1MD9 - chain A; structure by X-ray diffraction, 2.80 A resolution.

== Chain A ==
Molecule: 2,3-dihydroxybenzoate-AMP ligase
Source organism: Bacillus subtilis
Notes: EC 6.3.2.-
UniProt: P40871 (DHBE_BACSU); residue numbers follow UniProt; this construct covers 1-539
Amino-acid sequence (539 residues; row label = number of the first residue in the row):
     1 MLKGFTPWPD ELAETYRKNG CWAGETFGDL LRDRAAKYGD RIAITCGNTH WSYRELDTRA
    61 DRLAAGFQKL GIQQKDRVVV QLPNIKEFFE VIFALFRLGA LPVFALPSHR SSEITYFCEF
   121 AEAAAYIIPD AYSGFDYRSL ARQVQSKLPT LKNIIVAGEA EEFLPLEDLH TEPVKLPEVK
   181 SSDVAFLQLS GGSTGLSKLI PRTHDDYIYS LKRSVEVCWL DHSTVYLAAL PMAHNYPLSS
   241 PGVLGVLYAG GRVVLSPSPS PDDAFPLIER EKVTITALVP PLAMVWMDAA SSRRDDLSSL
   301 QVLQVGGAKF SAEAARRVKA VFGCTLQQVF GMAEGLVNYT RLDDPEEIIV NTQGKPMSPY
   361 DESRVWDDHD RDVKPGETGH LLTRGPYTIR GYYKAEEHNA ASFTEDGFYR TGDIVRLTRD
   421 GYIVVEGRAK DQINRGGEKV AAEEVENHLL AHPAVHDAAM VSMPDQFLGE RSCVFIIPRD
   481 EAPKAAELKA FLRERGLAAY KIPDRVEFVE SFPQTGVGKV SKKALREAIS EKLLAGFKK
Unresolved in the structure: 537-539
Modified positions: Mse1, Mse232, Mse284, Mse287, Mse332, Mse357, Mse460, Mse463 (selenomethionine; parent Met)
Small-molecule neighbours:
  - adenosine monophosphate (AMP): Ser190, Gly191, Gly192, Gly306, Gly307, Ala308, Lys309, Val329, Phe330, Gly331, Mse332, Gln353, Thr411, Asp413, Val425, Arg428, Lys519
  - 2,3-dihydroxy-benzoic acid (DBH): His234, Asn235, Tyr236, Ser240, Gly307, Val329, Gly331, Mse332, Ala333, Val337, Lys519
Swiss-Prot annotation at these positions:
  - binding site (ATP): Gly191, Gly307, Val329, Asp413, Arg428, Lys519
  - binding site (substrate): His234, Asn235, Ser240, Lys519
Reported in the primary citation:
  - binding site for adenosine monophosphate: Gly306 to Ala308, Asp413, Val425, Arg428
  - conformationally variable residues (order/disorder transition, side-chain flip): Thr194, Arg428
  - contacts within the chain: Ser190-Lys198 (hydrogen bond)
  - binding site for 2,3-dihydroxy-benzoic acid: His234 to Ser240, Val337
  - specificity-determining residues: Asn235, Tyr236, Ser240
  - specificity-determining residues: Val337 (by similarity / conservation)

== Overview ==
Bound to chain A: adenosine monophosphate and 2,3-dihydroxy-benzoic acid. UniProt lists 6 ATP-binding residues
and 4 substrate-binding residues. The paper reports a binding site for adenosine monophosphate at Gly306,
Asp413 and Val425 among others; a binding site for 2,3-dihydroxy-benzoic acid at His234 and Val337.
Chain A is 2,3-dihydroxybenzoate-AMP ligase (Bacillus subtilis); the structure, CRYSTAL STRUCTURE OF DhbE IN
COMPLEX WITH DHB AND AMP, was determined by X-ray diffraction (same publication as 1MDB and 1MDF).
